PDB entry 3CFM | X-ray diffraction, 1.60 A resolution | chains A and B

== Chain A (and B) ==
Molecule: Transthyretin
Organism: Homo sapiens
Notes: chain B of this document is another copy of the same molecule, construct and numbering; everything in this record applies to it too
UniProtKB: P02766 (TTHY_HUMAN); residues 10-127 here correspond to UniProt positions 30-147 (UniProt number = residue number + 20)
Sequence (118 residues; numbered 10 to 127; the number before each row is that of its first residue):
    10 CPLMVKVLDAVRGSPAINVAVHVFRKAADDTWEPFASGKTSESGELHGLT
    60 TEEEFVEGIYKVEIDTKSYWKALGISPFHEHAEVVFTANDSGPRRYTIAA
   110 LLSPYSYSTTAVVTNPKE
Unresolved in the structure: 126-127 (chain B: 125-127)
Curated features (UniProtKB/Swiss-Prot):
  - binding site (L-thyroxine): K15, E54, S117
  - modified residue: C10 (Sulfocysteine), E42 (4-carboxyglutamate), S52 (Phosphoserine)
  - glycosylation: N98 (N-linked (GlcNAc...) asparagine)

== How chain A and chain B interact ==
Residue-residue contacts (41):
  I68(A) - E89(B)
  K76(A) - T96(B)
  F87(A) - F95(B)  hydrophobic
  F87(A) - Y105(B)  hydrophobic
  F87(A) - I107(B)  hydrophobic
  F87(A) - A120(B)  hydrophobic
  F87(A) - V122(B)  hydrophobic
  H88(A) - V93(B)
  H88(A) - V94(B)
  E89(A) - V94(B)  hydrogen bond (backbone-backbone)
  E89(A) - T96(B)  hydrogen bond
  H90(A) - V94(B)
  E92(A) - E92(B)
  E92(A) - V94(B)
  E92(A) - Y116(B)  hydrogen bond (backbone-side chain)
  V93(A) - H88(B)
  V94(A) - H88(B)
  V94(A) - E89(B)  hydrogen bond (backbone-backbone)
  V94(A) - H90(B)
  F95(A) - F87(B)  hydrophobic
  T96(A) - E89(B)  hydrogen bond
  Y105(A) - F87(B)  hydrophobic
  I107(A) - F87(B)  hydrophobic
  Y114(A) - T119(B)
  Y114(A) - A120(B)  hydrogen bond (backbone-backbone)
  Y114(A) - V122(B)  hydrophobic
  S115(A) - T118(B)  hydrogen bond (side chain-backbone)
  S115(A) - T119(B)  hydrogen bond
  Y116(A) - E92(B)  hydrogen bond (side chain-backbone)
  Y116(A) - S117(B)
  Y116(A) - T118(B)  hydrogen bond (backbone-backbone)
  S117(A) - Y116(B)
  S117(A) - S117(B)
  T118(A) - S115(B)  hydrogen bond (backbone-side chain)
  T118(A) - Y116(B)  hydrogen bond (backbone-backbone)
  T119(A) - Y114(B)
  T119(A) - S115(B)  hydrogen bond
  A120(A) - F87(B)  hydrophobic
  A120(A) - Y114(B)  hydrogen bond (backbone-backbone)
  V122(A) - F87(B)  hydrophobic
  V122(A) - Y114(B)  hydrophobic
Other interface residues (no listed pair), chain A (22 interface residues in all): K70
Other interface residues (no listed pair), chain B (21 interface residues in all): I68, K76

== In short ==
Chain A and chain B form an interface of 22 and 21 residues respectively; the contacts include 14 hydrogen
bonds. Polar pairs include E89(A)-T96(B), E92(A)-Y116(B) and S115(A)-T118(B). Curated annotation (UniProt)
lists 3 L-thyroxine-binding residues on chain A.
Chain A and chain B are both Transthyretin (Homo sapiens); the structure, Crystal structure of the apo form of
human wild-type transthyretin, was determined by X-ray diffraction, deposited together with 3CFN, 3CFQ and
3CFT.
